Entry 6CAS (X-ray diffraction, 3.50 A resolution); this record covers chains A and T of the 23 polymer chains in the assembly.

[Chain A]
Molecule: 16S Ribosomal RNA rRNA
Source organism: Thermus thermophilus HB8
Sequence (1517 nucleotides; each row starts with the number of its first residue; note: 42 numbers in that range are skipped by the numbering (no residue carries them; nothing is unmodelled there); a row labelled like 190A-190L holds insertion residues (190A, then the next letters in order)):
     5 UGGAGAGUCUGAUCCUGGCUCAGGGUGAACGCUGGCGGCGUGCCUAAGAC
    55 AUGCAAGUCGUGCGGG
    73 CCGCGGGGUUUU
    88 ACUCCG
    95 UGGUC
   101 AGCGGCGGACGGGUGAGUAACGCGUGGGU
  129A G
   130 ACCUACCCGGAAGAGGGGGACAACCCGGGGAAACUCGGGCUAAUCCCCCA
   180 UGUGGACCCGC
190A-190L CCCUUGGGGUGU
   191 GUCCAAAGGGCUUU
   216 GCCCGCUUCCGGAUGGGCCCGCGUCCCAUCAGCUAGUUGGUGGGGUAAUG
   266 GCCCACCAAGGCGACGACGGGUAGCCGGUCUGAGAGGAUGGCCGGCCACA
   316 GGGGCACUGAGACACGGGCCCCACUCCUACGGGAGGCAGCAGUUAGGAAU
   366 CUUCCGCAAUGGGCGCAAGCCUGACGGAGCGACGCCGCUUGGAGGAAGAA
   416 GCCCUUCGGGGUGUAAACUCCUGAA
   442 CCCGGGACGAAACCCCCGACGA
   474 GGGGACUGACGGUACCGGG
   494 GUAAUAGCGCCGGCCAACUCCGUGCCAGCAGCCXCGGUAAUACGGAGGGC
   544 GCGAGCGUUACCCGGAUUCACUGGGCGUAAAGGGCGUGUAGGCGGCCUGG
   594 GGCGUCCCAUGUGAAAGACCACGGCUCAACCGUGGGGGAGCGUGGGAUAC
   644 GCUCAGGCUAGACGGUGGGAGAGGGUGGUGGAAUUCCCGGAGUAGCGGUG
   694 AAAUGCGCAGAUACCGGGAGGAACGCCGAUGGCGAAGGCAGCCACCUGGU
   744 CCACCCGUGACGCUGAGGCGCGAAAGCGUGGGGAGCAAACCGGAUUAGAU
   794 ACCCGGGUAGUCCACGCCCUAAACGAUGCGCGCUAGGUCUCUGGGUCU
   848 CCUGGGGGCCGAAGCUAACGCGUUAAGCGCGCCGCCUGGGGAGUACGGCC
   898 GCAAGGCUGAAACUCAAAGGAAUUGACGGGGGCCCGCACAAGCGGUGGAG
   948 CAUGUGGUUUAAUUCGAAGXAACGCGAAGAACCUUACCAGGCCUUGACAU
   998 GCUAGG
 1003A G
  1004 AACCCGGGUGAAAGCCUGGGGUGCCCC
1030A-1030D GCGA
  1031 GGGGAGCCCUAGCACAGGUGCUGCAUGGCCGUCGUCAGCUCGUGCCGUGA
  1081 GGUGUUGGGUUAAGUCCCGCAACGAGCGCAACCCCCGCCGUUAGUUGCCA
  1131 GCGGUUCGGCCGGGCACUCUAACGGGACUGCCCGCGAAA
  1171 GCGGGAGGAAGGAGGGGACGACGUCUGGUCAGCAUGGCCCUUACGGCCUG
  1221 GGCGACACACGUGCUACAAUGCCCACUACAAAGCGAUGCCACCCGGCAAC
  1271 GGGGAGCUAAUCGCAAAAAGGUGGGCCCAGUUCGGAUUGGGGUCUGCAAC
  1321 CCGACCCCAUGAAGCCGGAAUCGCUAGUAAUCGCGGAUCAG
 1361A C
  1362 CAUGCCGCGGUGAAUACGUUCCCGGGCCUUGUACACACXGCCXGUXACGC
  1412 CAUGGGAGCGGGCUCUACCCGAAGUCGCCGGG
  1446 AGCCUACGGG
  1459 CAGGCGCCGAGGGUAGGGCCCGUGACUGGGGCGAAGUCGUAACAAGGUAG
  1509 CUGUACCGGAAGGUGCGGCUGGAUCACCUCCUUUCU
Disordered / not traced: 1534-1538
Modified / non-standard residues: PSU (pseudouridine-5'-monophosphate) at position 516, G7M (N7-methyl-guanosine-5'-monophosphate) at position 527, M2G (N2-dimethylguanosine-5'-monophosphate) at position 966, 5MC (5-methylcytidine-5'-monophosphate) at position 967, 2MG (2N-methylguanosine-5'-monophosphate) at position 1207, 5MC (5-methylcytidine-5'-monophosphate) at position 1400, 4OC (4n,o2'-methylcytidine-5'-monophosphate) at position 1402, 5MC (5-methylcytidine-5'-monophosphate) at position 1404, 5MC (5-methylcytidine-5'-monophosphate) at position 1407, UR3 (3-methyluridine-5'-monophoshate) at position 1498, MA6 (6N-dimethyladenosine-5'-monophoshate) at position 1518, MA6 (6N-dimethyladenosine-5'-monophoshate) at position 1519, PSU (pseudouridine-5'-monophosphate) at position 1540, PSU (pseudouridine-5'-monophosphate) at position 1541
Sequence notes: conflict C13 (U131313 in 55771382)
Ion coordination: Mg2+ site 1 near U5 (its only coordinating residue here); Mg2+ site 2 near G21 (its only coordinating residue here); Mg2+ site 3: G46, G394; Mg2+ site 4: C48, G115; Mg2+ site 5 near A53 (its only coordinating residue here); Mg2+ site 6: A59, U387; Mg2+ site 7 near G61 (its only coordinating residue here); Mg2+ site 8 near A88 (its only coordinating residue here); Mg2+ site 9 near U98 (its only coordinating residue here); Mg2+ site 10: A109, G331; Mg2+ site 11 near G111 (its only coordinating residue here); Mg2+ site 12 near G117 (its only coordinating residue here); 104 more Mg2+ sites not listed
Small-molecule neighbours: EUS (N-[(1R,2S,3S,4R,5S)-5-amino-4-{[(2S,3R)-3-amino-6-(aminomethyl)-3,4-dihydro-2H-pyran-2-yl]oxy}-2-{[3-deoxy-4-C-methyl-3-(methylamino)-beta-L-arabinopyranosyl]oxy}-3-hydroxycyclohexyl]methanesulfonamide): 5MC_1404, G1405, U1406, 5MC_1407, A1408, C1409, G1491, A1492, A1493, G1494, U1495, C1496, G1497
What the authors report for this chain:
  - binding site for EUS: C1496 (proposed by the authors, not directly observed)
  - conformationally variable residues (side-chain flip): A1492, A1493

[Chain T]
Protein: 30S ribosomal protein S20
Source organism: Thermus thermophilus (strain HB8 / ATCC 27634 / DSM 579)
Reference sequence: P80380 (RS20_THET8); residue numbers follow UniProt; this construct covers 2-106
Amino-acid sequence (105 residues; numbered 2 to 106; the number before each row is that of its first residue):
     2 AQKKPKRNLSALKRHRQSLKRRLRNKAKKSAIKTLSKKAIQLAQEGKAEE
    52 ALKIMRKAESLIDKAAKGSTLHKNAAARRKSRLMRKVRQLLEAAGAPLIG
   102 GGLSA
Disordered / not traced: 2-7

[How chain A and chain T interact]
Residue-residue contacts - 98 pairs, chain A then chain T:
  G102(A) - Arg17(T)  salt bridge to the phosphate
  C103(A) - Lys14(T)  salt bridge to the phosphate
  C103(A) - Arg17(T)  salt bridge to the phosphate
  C103(A) - Lys21(T)  hydrogen bond to the phosphate
  G104(A) - Lys14(T)  hydrogen bond to the base
  G104(A) - Gln18(T)  hydrogen bond to the phosphate
  G104(A) - Lys21(T)  salt bridge to the phosphate
  G105(A) - Gln18(T)  phosphate contact
  G105(A) - Arg22(T)  salt bridge to the phosphate
  C106(A) - Arg15(T)  base contact
  G107(A) - Arg15(T)  salt bridge to the phosphate
  G108(A) - Arg15(T)  base contact
  C131(A) - Asn75(T)  phosphate contact
  C132(A) - Lys74(T)  hydrogen bond to the phosphate
  C132(A) - Asn75(T)  hydrogen bond to the phosphate
  U133(A) - Lys74(T)  salt bridge to the phosphate
  C174(A) - Arg25(T)  sugar contact
  C175(A) - Arg25(T)  hydrogen bond to the sugar
  C176(A) - Lys29(T)  salt bridge to the phosphate
  C177(A) - Lys65(T)  salt bridge to the phosphate
  C178(A) - Lys65(T)  salt bridge to the phosphate
  A185(A) - Glu60(T)  base contact
  A185(A) - Ala78(T)  phosphate contact
  A185(A) - Lys81(T)  hydrogen bond to the base
  C186(A) - Ala78(T)  sugar contact
  C186(A) - Lys81(T)  hydrogen bond to the sugar
  C186(A) - Ser82(T)  hydrogen bond to the phosphate
  C186(A) - Met85(T)  hydrogen bond to the sugar
  C187(A) - Ser82(T)  hydrogen bond to the phosphate
  C187(A) - Met85(T)  sugar contact
  C187(A) - Arg86(T)  sugar contact
  C187(A) - Arg89(T)  hydrogen bond to the sugar
  C187(A) - Leu104(T)  base contact
  C187(A) - Ser105(T)  hydrogen bond to the base
  C188(A) - Arg89(T)  sugar contact
  C188(A) - Ser105(T)  base contact
  C188(A) - Ala106(T)  sugar contact
  U190L(A) - Ser105(T)  hydrogen bond to the base
  U190L(A) - Ala106(T)  base contact
  G191(A) - Met85(T)  base contact
  G191(A) - Gly101(T)  hydrogen bond to the sugar
  G191(A) - Gly102(T)  hydrogen bond to the sugar
  G191(A) - Gly103(T)  hydrogen bond to the base
  G191(A) - Leu104(T)  hydrogen bond to the sugar
  G191(A) - Ser105(T)  hydrogen bond to the base
  U192(A) - Arg57(T)  phosphate contact
  U192(A) - Glu60(T)  hydrogen bond to the sugar
  U192(A) - Gly102(T)  sugar contact
  U192(A) - Gly103(T)  sugar contact
  C193(A) - Glu60(T)  sugar contact
  C193(A) - Ser61(T)  hydrogen bond to the phosphate
  C193(A) - Asp64(T)  hydrogen bond to the sugar
  C194(A) - Ser61(T)  hydrogen bond to the phosphate
  C194(A) - Asp64(T)  sugar contact
  C194(A) - Lys65(T)  salt bridge to the phosphate
  C194(A) - Lys68(T)  hydrogen bond to the sugar
  A195(A) - Lys65(T)  phosphate contact
  A195(A) - Lys68(T)  hydrogen bond to the sugar
  U223(A) - Lys68(T)  sugar contact
  G258(A) - Arg86(T)  salt bridge to the phosphate
  G259(A) - Arg83(T)  salt bridge to the phosphate
  G259(A) - Lys87(T)  salt bridge to the phosphate
  G260(A) - Arg83(T)  base contact
  U261(A) - Arg79(T)  salt bridge to the phosphate
  U261(A) - Arg80(T)  salt bridge to the phosphate
  A262(A) - Lys74(T)  sugar contact
  A262(A) - Asn75(T)  hydrogen bond to the sugar
  A263(A) - Arg79(T)  salt bridge to the phosphate
  C322(A) - Ser19(T)  sugar contact
  C322(A) - Arg23(T)  sugar contact
  U323(A) - Ser19(T)  hydrogen bond to the sugar
  U323(A) - Arg22(T)  phosphate contact
  U323(A) - Arg23(T)  phosphate contact
  U323(A) - Asn26(T)  phosphate contact
  G324(A) - Arg22(T)  salt bridge to the phosphate
  G324(A) - Asn26(T)  hydrogen bond to the phosphate
  G324(A) - Ser70(T)  hydrogen bond to the phosphate
  A325(A) - Ser70(T)  phosphate contact
  A325(A) - Lys74(T)  sugar contact
  G332(A) - Leu10(T)  phosphate contact
  G332(A) - His16(T)  sugar contact
  G333(A) - His16(T)  sugar contact
  U1436(A) - Arg23(T)  salt bridge to the phosphate
  G1438(A) - Lys34(T)  salt bridge to the phosphate
  C1439(A) - Lys38(T)  salt bridge to the phosphate
  G1453(A) - Leu36(T)  sugar contact
  G1453(A) - Lys39(T)  hydrogen bond to the phosphate
  G1454(A) - Thr35(T)  phosphate contact
  G1454(A) - Leu36(T)  sugar contact
  G1454(A) - Lys39(T)  salt bridge to the phosphate
  G1455(A) - Ala28(T)  phosphate contact
  G1455(A) - Ser31(T)  phosphate contact
  G1455(A) - Ala32(T)  sugar contact
  G1455(A) - Thr35(T)  hydrogen bond to the phosphate
  C1459(A) - Lys27(T)  salt bridge to the phosphate
  C1459(A) - Ala28(T)  phosphate contact
  C1459(A) - Ser31(T)  hydrogen bond to the phosphate
  A1460(A) - Lys27(T)  salt bridge to the phosphate
Interface residues without a listed pair, chain A (54 interface residues in all): G61, C150, G184, A196, U222, G331, A349, C1437
Interface residues without a listed pair, chain T (51 interface residues in all): Arg8, Ala12, His73, Ala76

[Overview]
Chain A and chain T form an interface of 54 and 51 residues respectively; the contacts include 32 hydrogen
bonds and 24 salt bridges. Polar pairs include G104(A)-Lys14(T), A185(A)-Lys81(T) and C187(A)-Ser105(T).
Ligands of chain A: compound EUS. From the paper: a binding site for EUS at C1496(A); conformational
variability at A1492(A) and A1493(A).
Chain A is 16S Ribosomal RNA rRNA (Thermus thermophilus HB8) and chain T is 30S ribosomal protein S20 (Thermus
thermophilus (strain HB8 / ATCC 27634 / DSM 579)); the structure, Serial Femtosecond X-ray Crystal Structure
of 30S ribosomal subunit from Thermus thermophilus in complex with N1MS, was determined by X-ray diffraction
together with 6CAR from the same study.
